PDB entry 3MKW | X-ray diffraction, 2.99 A resolution | chains U and B of the 4 polymer chains in the assembly

== Chain U ==
Molecule: 18-nt DNA strand
Notes: fragment: 18 mer sopC repeat
Sequence (18 nucleotides; row label = number of the first residue in the row):
     1 CTGGGACCAT GGTCCCAG

== Chain B ==
Protein: Protein sopB
Organism: Escherichia coli
Notes: fragment: SopB
UniProt: P62558 (SOPB_ECOLI); numbering as in UniProt (aligned over 155-272)
Sequence (138 residues; row label = number of the first residue in the row):
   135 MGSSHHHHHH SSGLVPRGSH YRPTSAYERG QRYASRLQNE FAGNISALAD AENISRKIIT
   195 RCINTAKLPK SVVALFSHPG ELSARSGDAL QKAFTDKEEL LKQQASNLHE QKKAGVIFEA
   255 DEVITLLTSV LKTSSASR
Unresolved in the structure: 135-156, 272
Sequence notes: expression tag (135-154); conflict Asp255 (Glu in P62558)
From the paper describing this entry:
  - binding site for the 18-nt DNA strand (chain U): Asn178, Ser180, Arg190, Lys191, Thr194
  - specificity-determining residues: Arg190
  - binding site for the 18-nt DNA strand: Arg163, Ser189, Ile192, Arg195, Ser217, Arg219, Ser220
  - self-association interface (contacts with another copy of this molecule); pairs are residue here / residue on that copy: Lys231-Glu244 (salt bridge), Leu234-Leu234 (hydrophobic contact), Glu244-Thr267 (hydrogen bond), Val264-Val264 (hydrophobic contact), Asn241

== Chain U / chain B interface ==
Pairs across the interface (16):
  DC1(U) with Asn178(B), sugar contact; Ser180(B), sugar contact
  DT2(U) with Gly177(B), phosphate contact; Asn178(B), phosphate contact; Ile179(B), hydrogen bond to the phosphate; Ser180(B), hydrogen bond to the phosphate; Arg190(B), base contact
  DG3(U) with Ile179(B), phosphate contact; Arg190(B), hydrogen bond to the base; Thr194(B), phosphate contact
  DG4(U) with Arg190(B), base contact; Lys191(B), base contact; Lys226(B), salt bridge to the phosphate
  DG5(U) with Lys191(B), hydrogen bond to the base
  DA6(U) with Lys191(B), base contact
  DC7(U) with Arg219(B), base contact

== Overview ==
Chain U and chain B form an interface of 7 and 9 residues respectively, with 4 hydrogen bonds and 1 salt
bridge. Polar pairs include DG3(U)-Arg190(B), DG5(U)-Lys191(B) and DT2(U)-Ile179(B). The paper reports a
binding site for the 18-nt DNA strand at Arg163(B), Ser189(B) and Ile192(B) among others; a binding site for
the 18-nt DNA strand (chain U) at Asn178(B), Ser180(B) and Arg190(B) among others.
Here chain U is an 18-nt DNA strand and chain B is Protein sopB (Escherichia coli). Entry 3MKW (Structure of
sopB(155-272)-18mer complex, I23 form) was determined by X-ray diffraction together with 3MKY and 3KZ5 from
the same study.
